PDB entry 2BP5 | X-ray diffraction, 2.80 A resolution | chains M and P

== Chain M ==
Molecule: Clathrin coat assembly protein AP50
Organism: Rattus norvegicus
UniProt: P84092 (AP2M1_RAT); numbering as in UniProt (aligned over 1-435)
Sequence (435 residues; each row starts with the number of its first residue):
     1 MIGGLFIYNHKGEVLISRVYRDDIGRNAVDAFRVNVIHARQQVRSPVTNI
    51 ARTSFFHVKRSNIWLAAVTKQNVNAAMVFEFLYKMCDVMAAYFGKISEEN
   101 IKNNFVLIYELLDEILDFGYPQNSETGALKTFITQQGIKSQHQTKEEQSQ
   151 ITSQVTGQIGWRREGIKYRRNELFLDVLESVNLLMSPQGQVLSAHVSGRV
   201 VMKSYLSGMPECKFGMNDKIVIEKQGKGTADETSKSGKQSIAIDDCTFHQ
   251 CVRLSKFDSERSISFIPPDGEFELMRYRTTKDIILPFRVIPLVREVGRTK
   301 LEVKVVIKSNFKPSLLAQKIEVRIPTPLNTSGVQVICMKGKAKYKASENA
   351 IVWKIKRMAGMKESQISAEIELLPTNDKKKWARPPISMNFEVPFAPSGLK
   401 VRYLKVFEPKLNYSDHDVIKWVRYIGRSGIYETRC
Not modelled in the structure: 1-158, 220-239, 256-259
UniProt features mapped onto this chain:
  - binding site (a 1,2-diacyl-sn-glycero-3-phospho-(1D-myo-inositol-3,4,5-trisphosphate)): K341, K345, K354
  - modified residue: S45 (Phosphoserine), T156 (Phosphothreonine)
  - mutagenesis: T156 (T156A: Inhibits endocytosis by AP-2; no effect on membrane association of AP-2), D176 (D176A: Abolishes interaction with TTGN1 and EGFR), W421 (W421A: Abolishes interaction with TTGN1 and EGFR)

== Chain P ==
Molecule: P2X purinoceptor 4
UniProt: P51577 (P2RX4_RAT); residues 0-9 here correspond to UniProt positions 375-384 (UniProt number = residue number + 375)
Sequence (10 residues; each row starts with the number of its first residue; numbering starts at 0):
     0 VEDYEQGLSG

== Interface between chain M and chain P ==
Pairs across the interface (36):
  F174(M) - Y3(P)  hydrophobic
  L175(M) - Y3(P)
  D176(M) - Y3(P)  hydrogen bond
  K203(M) - Y3(P)  hydrogen bond
  N217(M) - G9(P)
  L316(M) - V0(P)
  Q318(M) - V0(P)
  K319(M) - E1(P)  salt bridge
  E391(M) - V0(P)
  E391(M) - E1(P)
  V392(M) - V0(P)
  P393(M) - V0(P)
  K400(M) - G9(P)
  V401(M) - L7(P)  hydrophobic
  V401(M) - S8(P)
  V401(M) - G9(P)
  R402(M) - L7(P)
  R402(M) - S8(P)
  R402(M) - G9(P)  hydrogen bond (side chain-backbone)
  Y403(M) - L7(P)
  L404(M) - L7(P)
  I419(M) - Q5(P)
  K420(M) - Q5(P)
  K420(M) - G6(P)  hydrogen bond (backbone-backbone)
  W421(M) - Y3(P)  hydrophobic
  W421(M) - E4(P)
  W421(M) - Q5(P)
  V422(M) - Y3(P)
  V422(M) - E4(P)  hydrogen bond (backbone-backbone)
  V422(M) - G6(P)
  V422(M) - L7(P)  hydrophobic
  R423(M) - E1(P)  hydrogen bond (side chain-backbone)
  R423(M) - D2(P)
  R423(M) - Y3(P)  hydrogen bond
  Y424(M) - V0(P)
  I425(M) - V0(P)
Also at the interface, not in a pair above, chain M (24 interface residues in all): A317

== In short ==
24 residues of chain M and 10 residues of chain P are in contact, with 7 hydrogen bonds and 1 salt bridge.
Among the polar pairs are K319(M)-E1(P), D176(M)-Y3(P) and K203(M)-Y3(P).
Chain M is Clathrin coat assembly protein AP50 (Rattus norvegicus) and chain P is P2X purinoceptor 4; the
structure, MU2 adaptin subunit (AP50) of AP2 adaptor (second domain), complexed with non-canonical
internalization peptide vedyeqglsg, was determined by X-ray diffraction.
